Entry 6Z5S (electron microscopy, 2.65 A resolution); this record covers chains H and N of the 32 polymer chains in the assembly.

# Chain H
Molecule: H subunit of photosynthetic reaction center complex
Organism: Rhodopseudomonas palustris (strain ATCC BAA-98 / CGA009)
UniProt: A0A4Z9 (A0A4Z9_RHOPA); numbering as in UniProt (aligned over 1-255)
Sequence (255 residues; row label = number of the first residue in the row):
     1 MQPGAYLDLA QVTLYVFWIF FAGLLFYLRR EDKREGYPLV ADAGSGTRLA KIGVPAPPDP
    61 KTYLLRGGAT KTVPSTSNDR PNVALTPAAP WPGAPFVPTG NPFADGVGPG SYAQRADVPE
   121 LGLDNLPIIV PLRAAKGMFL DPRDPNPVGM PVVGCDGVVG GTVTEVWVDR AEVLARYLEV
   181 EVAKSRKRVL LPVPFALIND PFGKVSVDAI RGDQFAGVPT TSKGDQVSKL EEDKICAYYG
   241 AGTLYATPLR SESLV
Unresolved in the structure: 252-255
Ligand contacts:
  - 6PL ((4S,7R)-4-hydroxy-N,N,N-trimethyl-9-oxo-7-[(palmitoyloxy)methyl]-3,5,8-trioxa-4-phosphahexacosan-1-aminium 4-oxide), molecule 1: P3, L9, V12, T13, V16, F17, F20
  - 6PL, molecule 2: Y6, Q11, L14, Y15, W18, F21, L25

# Chain N
Molecule: Light-harvesting complex 1 alpha chain
Organism: Rhodopseudomonas palustris (strain ATCC BAA-98 / CGA009)
UniProt: Q6N9L4 (Q6N9L4_RHOPA); numbering as in UniProt (aligned over 1-63)
Sequence (63 residues; numbered 1 to 63; the number before each row is that of its first residue):
     1 MWRIWLLFDP RRALVLLFVF LFGLAIIIHF ILLSTSRFNW LDGPRAAKAA SISLPFTPPS
    61 MPV
Unresolved in the structure: 47-63
Modified positions: M1 (N-formylmethionine; FME)
Ligand contacts:
  - 6PL ((4S,7R)-4-hydroxy-N,N,N-trimethyl-9-oxo-7-[(palmitoyloxy)methyl]-3,5,8-trioxa-4-phosphahexacosan-1-aminium 4-oxide): G23, I26, I27, F30, I31, S34
  - bacteriochlorophyll a (BCL), molecule 1: F18, V19, L21, F22, G23, A25, H29, L32, W40
  - bacteriochlorophyll a (BCL), molecule 2: L21, L24, A25, I28, H29, L32, F38
  - spirilloxanthin (CRT), molecule 1: M1, R3, I4, L6, L7
  - spirilloxanthin (CRT), molecule 2: L14, L17, F18, F20, L21, L24, I28, I31
  - spirilloxanthin (CRT), molecule 3: F22, A25, I26, H29, F30, L33, W40
Reported in the primary citation:
  - binding site for bacteriochlorophyll a: H29

# Interface between chain H and chain N
Contacting residue pairs - 11 pairs, chain H then chain N:
  M1(H) - L33(N)
  M1(H) - S34(N)
  M1(H) - N39(N)
  Q2(H) - L33(N)
  Q2(H) - S34(N)
  Q2(H) - T35(N)
  Q2(H) - S36(N)
  Q2(H) - N39(N)
  Q2(H) - G43(N)  hydrogen bond (side chain-backbone)
  Q2(H) - A46(N)
  V12(H) - F30(N)  hydrophobic
Interface residues without a listed pair, chain H (5 interface residues in all): P3, L7
Interface residues without a listed pair, chain N (10 interface residues in all): D42, P44

# Summary
5 residues of chain H and 10 residues of chain N are in contact; the contacts include 1 hydrogen bond. Its one
hydrogen-bonded contact is Q2(H)-G43(N). One compound 6PL molecule is bound between chain H and chain N. Chain
H binds compound 6PL. The paper reports a binding site for bacteriochlorophyll a at H29(N).
Chain H is H subunit of photosynthetic reaction center complex and chain N is Light-harvesting complex 1 alpha
chain, both from Rhodopseudomonas palustris (strain ATCC BAA-98 / CGA009); the structure, RC-LH1(14)-W complex
from Rhodopseudomonas palustris, was determined by electron microscopy together with 6Z5R from the same study.
